1T9I - chains A and B of the 4 polymer chains in the assembly; structure by X-ray diffraction, 1.60 A resolution.

== Chain A ==
Protein: DNA endonuclease I-CreI
Source organism: Chlamydomonas reinhardtii
Notes: EC 3.1.-.-
Reference sequence: P05725 (DNE1_CHLRE); residue numbers follow UniProt; this construct covers 1-163
Chain sequence (163 residues; row label = number of the first residue in the row):
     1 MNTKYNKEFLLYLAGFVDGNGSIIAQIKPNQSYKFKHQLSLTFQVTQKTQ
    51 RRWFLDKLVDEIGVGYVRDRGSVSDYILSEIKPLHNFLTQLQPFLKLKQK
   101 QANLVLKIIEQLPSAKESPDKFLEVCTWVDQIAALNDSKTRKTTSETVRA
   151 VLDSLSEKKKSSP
Disordered / not traced: 1, 155-163
Construct notes: engineered mutation N20 (Asp in P05725)
Metal / ion sites: Ca2+ site 1: G19 (shared with N320(B) of chain B; 1 residue of chain C; 1 residue of chain D); Ca2+ site 2: N20 (shared with G319(B) of chain B; 1 residue of chain C; 1 residue of chain D); Na+: A134, N136
Reported in the primary citation:
  - catalytic residues: Q47, K98
  - mutagenesis - D20N, Q47A, Q47M, Q47N, K98A, K98R: decreased binding to the 24-nt DNA strand
  - mutagenesis - D20N: abolished binding to cleaved products
  - mutagenesis - Q47A, Q47M: abolished catalytic activity
  - mutagenesis - Q47N: decreased catalytic activity
  - mutagenesis - Q47N: abolished binding to products
  - mutagenesis - D20N: abolished catalytic activity with the 24-nt DNA strand
  - mutagenesis - K98A, K98R: unchanged catalytic activity with the 24-nt DNA strand

== Chain B ==
Protein: DNA endonuclease I-CreI
Source organism: Chlamydomonas reinhardtii
Notes: EC 3.1.-.-
Reference sequence: P05725 (DNE1_CHLRE); residues 301-463 here correspond to UniProt positions 1-163 (UniProt number = residue number - 300)
Chain sequence (163 residues; each row starts with the number of its first residue):
   301 MNTKYNKEFLLYLAGFVDGNGSIIAQIKPNQSYKFKHQLSLTFQVTQKTQ
   351 RRWFLDKLVDEIGVGYVRDRGSVSDYILSEIKPLHNFLTQLQPFLKLKQK
   401 QANLVLKIIEQLPSAKESPDKFLEVCTWVDQIAALNDSKTRKTTSETVRA
   451 VLDSLSEKKKSSP
Disordered / not traced: 301, 457-463
Construct notes: engineered mutation N320 (Asp20 in P05725)
Metal / ion sites: Ca2+ site 1: G319 (shared with N20(A) of chain A; 1 residue of chain C; 1 residue of chain D); Ca2+ site 2: N320 (shared with G19(A) of chain A; 1 residue of chain C; 1 residue of chain D); Na+: A434, N436

== Chain A / chain B interface ==
Pairs across the interface - 42 pairs, chain A then chain B:
  K7(A) - E308(B)  salt bridge
  E8(A) - K307(B)  salt bridge
  E8(A) - L311(B)
  L11(A) - E308(B)
  L11(A) - L311(B)  hydrophobic
  L11(A) - Y312(B)
  Y12(A) - L311(B)
  Y12(A) - A314(B)
  Y12(A) - G315(B)
  Y12(A) - D318(B)  hydrogen bond
  Y12(A) - F394(B)
  Y12(A) - K396(B)
  A14(A) - Y312(B)
  G15(A) - Y312(B)
  G15(A) - G315(B)
  G15(A) - F316(B)
  F16(A) - G315(B)
  F16(A) - F316(B)
  F16(A) - D318(B)
  F16(A) - G319(B)
  F16(A) - L397(B)  hydrophobic
  D18(A) - Y312(B)  hydrogen bond
  D18(A) - F316(B)
  G19(A) - F316(B)
  G19(A) - N320(B)
  N20(A) - G319(B)
  Q47(A) - L397(B)
  K48(A) - D437(B)
  R51(A) - D437(B)  salt bridge
  W53(A) - K396(B)
  W53(A) - L397(B)  hydrophobic
  F54(A) - L397(B)  hydrophobic
  F94(A) - Y312(B)
  K96(A) - Y312(B)
  K96(A) - W353(B)
  L97(A) - F316(B)  hydrophobic
  L97(A) - Q347(B)
  L97(A) - W353(B)  hydrophobic
  L97(A) - F354(B)  hydrophobic
  D137(A) - K348(B)
  D137(A) - Q350(B)
  D137(A) - R351(B)  salt bridge
Interface residues without a listed pair, chain A (21 interface residues in all): Q50, E61

== In short ==
The interface between chain A and chain B involves 21 residues on one side and 20 on the other; the contacts
include 2 hydrogen bonds and 4 salt bridges. Polar contacts include K7(A)-E308(B), E8(A)-K307(B) and
R51(A)-D437(B). The paper reports catalytic residues Q47(A) and K98(A); D20N, Q47A and Q47M of chain A, among
others, reduce binding to the 24-nt DNA strand; 6 substitutions were tested in all.
Chain A and chain B are both DNA endonuclease I-CreI (Chlamydomonas reinhardtii); the structure,
I-CreI(D20N)/DNA complex, was determined by X-ray diffraction.
